7DUG - chains A and O of the 23 polymer chains in the assembly; structure by X-ray diffraction, 3.75 A resolution.

# Chain A
Molecule: 30S Ribosomal RNA rRNA
Organism: Thermus thermophilus HB8
Sequence (1522 nucleotides; row label = number of the first residue in the row; note: 42 numbers in that range are skipped by the numbering (no residue carries them; nothing is unmodelled there); a row labelled like 190A-190L holds insertion residues (190A, then the next letters in order); numbering starts at 0):
     0 UUUGUUGGAGAGUCUGAUCCUGGCUCAGGGUGAACGCUGGCGGCGUGCCU
    50 AAGACAUGCAAGUCGUGCGGG
    73 CCGCGGGGUUUU
    88 ACUCCG
    95 UGGUC
   101 AGCGGCGGACGGGUGAGUAACGCGUGGGU
  129A G
   130 ACCUACCCGGAAGAGGGGGACAACCCGGGGAAACUCGGGCUAAUCCCCCA
   180 UGUGGACCCGC
190A-190L CCCUUGGGGUGU
   191 GUCCAAAGGGCUUU
   216 GCCCGCUUCCGGAUGGGCCCGCGUCCCAUCAGCUAGUUGGUGGGGUAAUG
   266 GCCCACCAAGGCGACGACGGGUAGCCGGUCUGAGAGGAUGGCCGGCCACA
   316 GGGGCACUGAGACACGGGCCCCACUCCUACGGGAGGCAGCAGUUAGGAAU
   366 CUUCCGCAAUGGGCGCAAGCCUGACGGAGCGACGCCGCUUGGAGGAAGAA
   416 GCCCUUCGGGGUGUAAACUCCUGAA
   442 CCCGGGACGAAACCCCCGACGA
   474 GGGGACUGACGGUACCGGG
   494 GUAAUAGCGCCGGCCAACUCCGUGCCAGCAGCCGCGGUAAUACGGAGGGC
   544 GCGAGCGUUACCCGGAUUCACUGGGCGUAAAGGGCGUGUAGGCGGCCUGG
   594 GGCGUCCCAUGUGAAAGACCACGGCUCAACCGUGGGGGAGCGUGGGAUAC
   644 GCUCAGGCUAGACGGUGGGAGAGGGUGGUGGAAUUCCCGGAGUAGCGGUG
   694 AAAUGCGCAGAUACCGGGAGGAACGCCGAUGGCGAAGGCAGCCACCUGGU
   744 CCACCCGUGACGCUGAGGCGCGAAAGCGUGGGGAGCAAACCGGAUUAGAU
   794 ACCCGGGUAGUCCACGCCCUAAACGAUGCGCGCUAGGUCUCUGGGUCU
   848 CCUGGGGGCCGAAGCUAACGCGUUAAGCGCGCCGCCUGGGGAGUACGGCC
   898 GCAAGGCUGAAACUCAAAGGAAUUGACGGGGGCCCGCACAAGCGGUGGAG
   948 CAUGUGGUUUAAUUCGAAGXAACGCGAAGAACCUUACCAGGCCUUGACAU
   998 GCUAGG
 1003A G
  1004 AACCCGGGUGAAAGCCUGGGGUGCCCC
1030A-1030D GCGA
  1031 GGGGAGCCCUAGCACAGGUGCUGCAUGGCCGUCGUCAGCUCGUGCCGUGA
  1081 GGUGUUGGGUUAAGUCCCGCAACGAGCGCAACCCCCGCCGUUAGUUGCCA
  1131 GCGGUUCGGCCGGGCACUCUAACGGGACUGCCCGCGAAA
  1171 GCGGGAGGAAGGAGGGGACGACGUCUGGUCAGCAUGGCCCUUACGGCCUG
  1221 GGCGACACACGUGCUACAAUGCCCACUACAAAGCGAUGCCACCCGGCAAC
  1271 GGGGAGCUAAUCGCAAAAAGGUGGGCCCAGUUCGGAUUGGGGUCUGCAAC
  1321 CCGACCCCAUGAAGCCGGAAUCGCUAGUAAUCGCGGAUCAG
 1361A C
  1362 CAUGCCGCGGUGAAUACGUUCCCGGGCCUUGUACACACXGCCXGUXACGC
  1412 CAUGGGAGCGGGCUCUACCCGAAGUCGCCGGG
  1446 AGCCUACGGG
  1459 CAGGCGCCGAGGGUAGGGCCCGUGACUGGGGCGAAGUCGUAACAAGGUAG
  1509 CUGUACCGGAAGGUGCGGCUGGAUCCACUCCUUUCU
Unresolved in the structure: 0-4, 1534-1538
Modified residues: PSU (pseudouridine-5'-monophosphate) at position 516, 7MG (7N-methyl-8-hydroguanosine-5'-monophosphate) at position 527, M2G (N2-dimethylguanosine-5'-monophosphate) at position 966, 5MC (5-methylcytidine-5'-monophosphate) at position 967, 2MG (2N-methylguanosine-5'-monophosphate) at position 1207, 5MC (5-methylcytidine-5'-monophosphate) at position 1400, 4OC (4n,o2'-methylcytidine-5'-monophosphate) at position 1402, 5MC (5-methylcytidine-5'-monophosphate) at position 1404, 5MC (5-methylcytidine-5'-monophosphate) at position 1407, UR3 (3-methyluridine-5'-monophoshate) at position 1498, MA6 (6N-dimethyladenosine-5'-monophoshate) at position 1518, MA6 (6N-dimethyladenosine-5'-monophoshate) at position 1519, PSU (pseudouridine-5'-monophosphate) at position 1540, PSU (pseudouridine-5'-monophosphate) at position 1541
Ion coordination: Mg2+ site 1: U5 (shared with 1 residue of chain H); Mg2+ site 2 near G21 (its only coordinating residue here); Mg2+ site 3 near G28 (its only coordinating residue here); Mg2+ site 4: G46, G394; Mg2+ site 5 near C48 (its only coordinating residue here); Mg2+ site 6: A59, U387; Mg2+ site 7 near G61 (its only coordinating residue here); Mg2+ site 8 near U98 (its only coordinating residue here); Mg2+ site 9: G107, G326; Mg2+ site 10: A109, G331; Mg2+ site 11 near G111 (its only coordinating residue here); Mg2+ site 12 near G117 (its only coordinating residue here); 90 more Mg2+ sites not listed
Small-molecule neighbours: HJR (N-[(1R,2R,3R,4S,5R)-4-[(2R,6S)-6-(aminomethyl)oxan-2-yl]oxy-5-azanyl-2-[(2R,4S,5R}-5-methyl-4-(methylamino)-5-oxidanyl-oxan-2-yl]oxy-3-oxidanyl-cyclohexyl]-1,1,1-tris(fluoranyl)methanesulfonamide): 5MC_1404, G1405, U1406, 5MC_1407, A1408, C1409, G1491, A1493, G1494, U1495, C1496, G1497

# Chain O
Name: 30S ribosomal protein S15
Organism: Thermus thermophilus HB8
Reference sequence: Q5SJ76 (RS15_THET8); residues 1-89 here = UniProt positions 1-89
Chain sequence (89 residues; row label = number of the first residue in the row):
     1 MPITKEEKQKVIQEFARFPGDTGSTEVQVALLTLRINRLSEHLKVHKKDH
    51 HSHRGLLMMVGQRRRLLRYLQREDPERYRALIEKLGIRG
Unresolved in the structure: 1, 89

# Interface between chain A and chain O
Contacting residue pairs - 69 pairs, chain A then chain O:
  G579(A) with Arg-54(O), hydrogen bond to the phosphate
  U580(A) with Arg-54(O), salt bridge to the phosphate; Leu-57(O), sugar contact; Met-58(O), sugar contact
  G581(A) with Gly-61(O), phosphate contact; Arg-64(O), hydrogen bond to the phosphate
  U582(A) with Arg-64(O), salt bridge to the phosphate; Arg-68(O), salt bridge to the phosphate
  A583(A) with Arg-68(O), salt bridge to the phosphate
  C656(A) with Gln-28(O), hydrogen bond to the sugar; Gln-62(O), sugar contact
  G657(A) with Thr-22(O), hydrogen bond to the sugar; Gln-28(O), sugar contact; Leu-31(O), phosphate contact
  G658(A) with Lys-8(O), salt bridge to the phosphate; Ile-12(O), phosphate contact; Thr-22(O), sugar contact; Leu-31(O), phosphate contact
  U659(A) with Lys-8(O), salt bridge to the phosphate; Gln-9(O), phosphate contact
  G660(A) with Lys-5(O), salt bridge to the phosphate
  G666(A) with His-51(O), sugar contact; Ser-52(O), base contact
  G667(A) with Asp-49(O), hydrogen bond to the sugar; His-51(O), sugar contact
  G668(A) with His-46(O), sugar contact; Lys-48(O), sugar contact; Asp-49(O), sugar contact
  U669(A) with His-46(O), sugar contact; Lys-48(O), salt bridge to the phosphate
  A728(A) with Arg-54(O), salt bridge to the phosphate
  A729(A) with His-51(O), hydrogen bond to the base
  G730(A) with His-51(O), hydrogen bond to the base
  C739(A) with Pro-2(O), phosphate contact; His-42(O), hydrogen bond to the sugar
  U740(A) with Pro-2(O), phosphate contact; His-42(O), sugar contact; Ser-52(O), hydrogen bond to the sugar
  G741(A) with Arg-35(O), salt bridge to the phosphate; Leu-39(O), sugar contact; His-51(O), sugar contact; Ser-52(O), sugar contact; Gly-55(O), phosphate contact
  G742(A) with Arg-35(O), salt bridge to the phosphate; Met-58(O), sugar contact
  C749(A) with Thr-22(O), base contact
  G750(A) with Asp-21(O), hydrogen bond to the sugar; Thr-22(O), hydrogen bond to the sugar; Gly-23(O), hydrogen bond to the sugar; Gln-28(O), base contact
  U751(A) with Phe-18(O), phosphate contact; Gly-23(O), sugar contact; Ser-24(O), sugar contact; Thr-25(O), hydrogen bond to the sugar; Gln-28(O), base contact
  G752(A) with Tyr-69(O), sugar contact
  A753(A) with Tyr-69(O), hydrogen bond to the phosphate
  C754(A) with Arg-65(O), hydrogen bond to the sugar; Leu-66(O), sugar contact; Tyr-69(O), sugar contact; Arg-72(O), salt bridge to the phosphate
  G755(A) with Gln-62(O), phosphate contact; Arg-65(O), salt bridge to the phosphate
  C756(A) with Arg-65(O), salt bridge to the phosphate
  G763(A) with His-53(O), sugar contact
  C764(A) with His-50(O), phosphate contact
  G765(A) with His-50(O), phosphate contact
  A807(A) with Lys-48(O), salt bridge to the phosphate
  C808(A) with Lys-48(O), salt bridge to the phosphate
Interface residues without a listed pair, chain A (35 interface residues in all): G727
Interface residues without a listed pair, chain O (36 interface residues in all): Met-59

# Summary
35 residues of chain A face 36 of chain O across their interface, with 15 hydrogen bonds and 16 salt bridges.
Polar pairs include A729(A)/His-51(O), G730(A)/His-51(O) and C656(A)/Gln-28(O). Chain A binds compound HJR.
The Mg2+ site 4 is built by G46(A) and G394(A).
Here chain A is 30S Ribosomal RNA rRNA and chain O is 30S ribosomal protein S15, both from Thermus
thermophilus HB8. Entry 7DUG (Crystal structure of the Thermus thermophilus (HB8) 30S ribosomal subunit with
mRNA and cognate transfer RNA ...) was determined by X-ray diffraction.
